9CF9 - chains A and B; structure by X-ray diffraction, 2.00 A resolution.

# Chain A (and B)
Protein: 3C-like proteinase nsp5
From: Severe acute respiratory syndrome coronavirus 2
Notes: EC 3.4.22.69; chain B of this document is another copy of the same molecule, construct and numbering; everything in this record applies to it too
Reference sequence: P0DTD1 (R1AB_SARS2); residues 1-306 here correspond to UniProt positions 3264-3569 (UniProt number = residue number + 3263)
Chain sequence (306 residues; numbered 1 to 306; the number before each row is that of its first residue):
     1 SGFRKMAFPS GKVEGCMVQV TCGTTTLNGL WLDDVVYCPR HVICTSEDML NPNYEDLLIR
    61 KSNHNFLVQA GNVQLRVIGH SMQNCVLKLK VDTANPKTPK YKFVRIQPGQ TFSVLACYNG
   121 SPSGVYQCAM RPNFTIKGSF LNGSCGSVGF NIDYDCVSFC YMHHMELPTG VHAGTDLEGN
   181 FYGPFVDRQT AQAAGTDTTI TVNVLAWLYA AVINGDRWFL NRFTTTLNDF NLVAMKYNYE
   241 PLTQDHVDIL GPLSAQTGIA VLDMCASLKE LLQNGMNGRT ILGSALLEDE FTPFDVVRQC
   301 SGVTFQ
Unresolved in the structure: 306 (chain B: 46-48, 301-306)
Glycans and other covalent adducts: compound A1AWA linked to Cys145
Ligand contacts: A1AWA (N-[(2S)-1-{[(2S)-1-hydroxy-3-(pyridin-3-yl)propan-2-yl]amino}-4-methyl-1-oxopentan-2-yl]-4-methoxy-1H-indole-2-carboxamide): His41, Met49, Phe140, Leu141, Asn142, Gly143, Ser144, His163, His164, Met165, Glu166, Arg188, Gln189
Swiss-Prot annotation at these positions:
  - active site: His41 (For 3CL-PRO activity), Cys145 (Nucleophile)
  - site: Gln306 (Cleavage)
  - cross-link (Glycyl lysine isopeptide (Lys-Gly)): Lys5 (interchain with G-Cter in ubiquitin), Lys90 (interchain with G-Cter in ubiquitin)

# Interface between chain A and chain B
Pairs across the interface (81; chain A residue first):
  Ser1(A) with Gly138(B); Ser139(B); Phe140(B), hydrogen bond (backbone-backbone); Glu166(B), hydrogen bond (backbone-side chain); His172(B), hydrogen bond (backbone-side chain)
  Gly2(A) with Gly138(B); Ser139(B), hydrogen bond (backbone-side chain)
  Phe3(A) with Lys137(B); Gly138(B)
  Arg4(A) with Gln127(B); Cys128(B); Lys137(B), hydrogen bond (side chain-backbone); Glu290(B), salt bridge
  Lys5(A) with Tyr126(B)
  Met6(A) with Gly124(B); Val125(B); Tyr126(B), hydrophobic; Ser139(B)
  Ala7(A) with Gly124(B); Val125(B), hydrogen bond (backbone-backbone)
  Phe8(A) with Val125(B)
  Pro9(A) with Ser10(B); Glu14(B); Pro122(B), hydrophobic; Ser123(B); Gly124(B)
  Ser10(A) with Pro9(B); Ser10(B), hydrogen bond (side chain-backbone); Glu14(B), hydrogen bond (backbone-side chain)
  Gly11(A) with Gly11(B); Glu14(B), hydrogen bond (backbone-side chain)
  Glu14(A) with Pro9(B); Ser10(B), hydrogen bond (side chain-backbone); Gly11(B), hydrogen bond (side chain-backbone)
  Pro122(A) with Pro9(B), hydrophobic
  Ser123(A) with Pro9(B)
  Gly124(A) with Met6(B); Ala7(B); Pro9(B)
  Val125(A) with Met6(B); Ala7(B), hydrogen bond (backbone-backbone); Phe8(B); Val125(B), hydrophobic
  Tyr126(A) with Arg4(B); Lys5(B); Met6(B), hydrophobic
  Gln127(A) with Arg4(B), hydrogen bond (backbone-side chain)
  Cys128(A) with Arg4(B)
  Lys137(A) with Arg4(B), hydrogen bond (backbone-side chain)
  Gly138(A) with Gly2(B); Phe3(B); Arg4(B)
  Ser139(A) with Ser1(B); Gly2(B); Arg4(B); Gln299(B), hydrogen bond
  Phe140(A) with Ser1(B), hydrogen bond (backbone-backbone)
  Leu141(A) with Ser1(B); Gln299(B); Cys300(B)
  Glu166(A) with Ser1(B), hydrogen bond (side chain-backbone)
  Gly170(A) with Ser1(B)
  His172(A) with Ser1(B), hydrogen bond (side chain-backbone)
  Thr280(A) with Leu286(B)
  Gly283(A) with Leu286(B)
  Ala285(A) with Ala285(B), hydrophobic; Leu286(B), hydrophobic
  Leu286(A) with Gly283(B); Ala285(B), hydrophobic
  Glu290(A) with Arg4(B), salt bridge
  Gln299(A) with Ser139(B), hydrogen bond; Leu141(B)
  Cys300(A) with Leu141(B)
  Gly302(A) with Tyr118(B); Leu141(B)
  Val303(A) with Ser123(B)
  Thr304(A) with Tyr118(B); Ser121(B); Pro122(B)
  Phe305(A) with Pro122(B), hydrogen bond (backbone-backbone); Ser123(B)
Interface residues without a listed pair, chain A (40 interface residues in all): Leu115, Ser301
Interface residues without a listed pair, chain B (39 interface residues in all): Lys12, Leu115, Gly170, Thr280, Ser284

# Summary
40 residues of chain A face 39 of chain B across their interface; the contacts include 20 hydrogen bonds and 2
salt bridges. Polar pairs include Arg4(A)-Glu290(B), Ser1(A)-Glu166(B) and Ser1(A)-His172(B). Covalently
linked compound A1AWA: at Cys145(A).
Chain A and chain B are both 3C-like proteinase nsp5 (Severe acute respiratory syndrome coronavirus 2); the
structure, SARS-CoV-2 3CL Protease complexed with covalent inhibitor BC787, was determined by X-ray
diffraction together with 9CEC, 9CED, 9CEK and 9CFB from the same study.
